5YX2 - chains A and F of the 6 polymer chains in the assembly; structure by X-ray diffraction, 2.65 A resolution.

[Chain A]
Name: DNA (cytosine-5)-methyltransferase 3A
Organism: Homo sapiens
Notes: EC 2.1.1.37
UniProtKB: Q9Y6K1 (DNM3A_HUMAN); residue numbers follow UniProt; this construct covers 628-912
Amino-acid sequence (285 residues; each row starts with the number of its first residue):
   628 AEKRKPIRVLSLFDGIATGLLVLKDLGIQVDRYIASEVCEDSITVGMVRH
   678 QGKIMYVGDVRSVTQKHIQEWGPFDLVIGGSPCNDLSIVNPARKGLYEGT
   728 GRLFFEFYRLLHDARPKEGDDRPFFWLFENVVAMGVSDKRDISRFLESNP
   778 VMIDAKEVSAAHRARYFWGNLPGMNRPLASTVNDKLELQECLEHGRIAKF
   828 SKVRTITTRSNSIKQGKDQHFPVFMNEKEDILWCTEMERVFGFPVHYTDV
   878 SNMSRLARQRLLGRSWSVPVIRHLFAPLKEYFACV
UniProt features mapped onto this chain:
  - active site: Cys710
  - binding site (S-adenosyl-L-methionine): Asp641 to Thr645, Glu664, Asp686 to Arg688, Arg891 to Trp893
  - modified residue: Cys710 (S-methylcysteine)
  - natural variant: Leu648 (L648P: In TBRS), Gly699 (G699D: In a patient with chronic myelomonocytic leukemia), Pro700 (P700L: In TBRS), Phe731 (deletion: In a patient with chronic myelomonocytic leukemia), Arg749 (R749C: In TBRS), Arg771 (R771Q: In TBRS; uncertain significance), Val778 (V778G: In TBRS; uncertain significance), Asn838 (N838D: In TBRS), Arg882 (R882C: In TBRS and AML; R882H: In TBRS and AML; R882P: In a patient with chronic myelomonocytic leukemia), Phe902 (F902S: In TBRS), Pro904 (P904L: In TBRS)
  - mutagenesis: Phe732 (F732A: Loss of activity due to the incapacity to bind the regulatory subunit DNMT3L)
Ligand contacts: S-adenosylhomocysteine (SAH): Phe640, Asp641, Gly642, Ile643, Thr645, Ser663, Glu664, Val665, Cys666, Ser669, Gly685, Asp686, Val687, Arg688, Gly707, Ser708, Pro709, Leu730, Arg891, Ser892, Trp893
Reported in the primary citation:
  - catalytic residues: Cys710
  - binding site for the 25-nt DNA strand (chain F): Cys710, Asn711, Ser714, Ile715, Pro718, Glu756, Arg790, Arg792, Arg831 to Phe848
  - conformationally variable residues (loop rearrangement, order/disorder transition): Gly707 to Lys721, Arg831 to Phe848
  - specificity-determining residues: Arg836
  - binding site for the 25-nt DNA strand: Val716, Asn838, Lys841, Ser881, Arg882, Leu883, Arg887
  - mutagenesis - R836A (5.2- and 4.2-fold): increased catalytic activity on CpA
  - mutagenesis - R836A (4.2-fold): increased catalytic activity on CpT
  - mutagenesis - R836A: unchanged catalytic activity on CpG
  - mutagenesis - V716G: abolished catalytic activity
  - disease-associated variants - V716D, P718L, R792H, T835M, R836W, N838D, K841E: decreased catalytic activity
  - self-association interface (contacts with another copy of this molecule): Arg882

[Chain F]
Molecule: 25-nt DNA strand
Sequence (25 nucleotides; row label = number of the first residue in the row):
   422 GCATGXGTTCTAATTAGAACGCATG
Modified positions: PYO (1-(beta-D-ribofuranosyl)-pyrimidin-2-one-5'-phosphate) at position 427

[Chain A / chain F interface]
Pairs across the interface (31):
  Ser708(A) with PYO_427(F), base contact
  Pro709(A) with PYO_427(F), base contact
  Cys710(A) with PYO_427(F), base contact
  Asn711(A) with DG428(F), phosphate contact; DT429(F), hydrogen bond to the phosphate
  Ser714(A) with DG426(F), phosphate contact; PYO_427(F), hydrogen bond to the phosphate
  Ile715(A) with DG426(F), hydrogen bond to the base
  Val716(A) with DG426(F), base contact; DG428(F), sugar contact
  Asn717(A) with DG428(F), sugar contact; DT429(F), sugar contact
  Pro718(A) with DG428(F), base contact
  Glu756(A) with PYO_427(F), base contact
  Val758(A) with PYO_427(F), phosphate contact
  Ala760(A) with PYO_427(F), phosphate contact
  Arg790(A) with PYO_427(F), base contact
  Arg792(A) with PYO_427(F), salt bridge to the phosphate
  Arg831(A) with DG426(F), salt bridge to the phosphate
  Thr832(A) with DG426(F), hydrogen bond to the phosphate; PYO_427(F), phosphate contact
  Thr834(A) with PYO_427(F), phosphate contact; DG428(F), phosphate contact
  Thr835(A) with PYO_427(F), sugar contact; DG428(F), hydrogen bond to the phosphate
  Arg836(A) with DG428(F), hydrogen bond to the base; DT429(F), base contact
  Gly843(A) with DT425(F), phosphate contact
  Lys844(A) with DT425(F), phosphate contact
  Gly890(A) with PYO_427(F), hydrogen bond to the sugar
  Arg891(A) with PYO_427(F), sugar contact
Other interface residues (no listed pair), chain A (27 interface residues in all): Asn757, His789, Asn879, Ser892
Other interface residues (no listed pair), chain F (6 interface residues in all): DA437

[Overview]
27 residues of chain A and 6 residues of chain F are in contact; the contacts include 7 hydrogen bonds and 2
salt bridges. Among the polar pairs are Ile715(A)-DG426(F), Arg836(A)-DG428(F) and Gly890(A)-PYO_427(F). From
the paper: the catalytic residue Cys710(A); V716D, P718L and R792H of chain A, among others, reduce catalytic
activity; 9 substitutions were tested in all.
Chain A is DNA (cytosine-5)-methyltransferase 3A (Homo sapiens) and chain F is a 25-nt DNA strand; the
structure, Crystal structure of DNMT3A-DNMT3L in complex with DNA containing two CpG sites, was determined by
X-ray diffraction, deposited together with 6BRR and 6F57.
